5FI6 - chains A and B of the 4 polymer chains in the assembly; structure by X-ray diffraction, 2.52 A resolution.

# Chain A (and B)
Molecule: Glutaminase kidney isoform, mitochondrial
Source organism: Homo sapiens
Notes: chain B of this document is another copy of the same molecule, construct and numbering; everything in this record applies to it too
Reference sequence: O94925 (GLSK_HUMAN), isoform O94925-3; residues 71-597 here correspond to UniProt positions 72-598 (UniProt number = residue number + 1)
Amino-acid sequence (539 residues; row label = number of the first residue in the row):
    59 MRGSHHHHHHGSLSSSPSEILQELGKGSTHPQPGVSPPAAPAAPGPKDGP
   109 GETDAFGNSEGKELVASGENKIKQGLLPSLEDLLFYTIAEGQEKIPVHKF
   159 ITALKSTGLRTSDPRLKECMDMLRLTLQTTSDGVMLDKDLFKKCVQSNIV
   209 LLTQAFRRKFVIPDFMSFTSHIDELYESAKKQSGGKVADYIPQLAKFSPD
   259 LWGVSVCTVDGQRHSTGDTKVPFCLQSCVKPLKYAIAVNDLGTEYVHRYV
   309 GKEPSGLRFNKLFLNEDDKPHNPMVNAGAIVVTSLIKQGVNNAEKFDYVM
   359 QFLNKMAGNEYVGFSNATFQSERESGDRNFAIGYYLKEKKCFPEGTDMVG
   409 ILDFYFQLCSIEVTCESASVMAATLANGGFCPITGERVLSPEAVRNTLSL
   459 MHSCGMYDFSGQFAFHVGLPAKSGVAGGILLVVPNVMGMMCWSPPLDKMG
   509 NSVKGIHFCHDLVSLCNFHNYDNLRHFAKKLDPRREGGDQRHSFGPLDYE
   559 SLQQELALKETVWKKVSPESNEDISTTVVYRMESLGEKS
Unresolved in the structure: 59-135, 546-597
Construct notes: initiating methionine (59); expression tag (60-70)
Residues lining bound ligands: 5XY (2-phenyl-N-[5-[[(3S)-1-[5-(2-phenylethanoylamino)-1,3,4-thiadiazol-2-yl]pyrrolidin-3-yl]amino]-1,3,4-thiadiazol-2-yl]ethanamide): R316, F317, K319, L320, F321, L322, N323, E324, Y393
UniProt features mapped onto this chain:
  - region: G314 to F321 (Highly mobile activation loop)
  - binding site (substrate): S285, N334, E380, N387, Y413, Y465, V483
  - site: L71, S72 (Cleavage)
  - modified residue: K129 (N6-succinyllysine), K163 (N6-succinyllysine), K310 (N6-acetyllysine)

# Interface between chain A and chain B
Pairs across the interface - 23 pairs, chain A then chain B:
  L320(A) - L320(B)  hydrophobic
  F321(A) - Y393(B)  hydrophobic
  D385(A) - Y392(B)
  D385(A) - K395(B)  salt bridge
  D385(A) - E396(B)
  R386(A) - E396(B)  salt bridge
  R386(A) - K397(B)
  F388(A) - Y392(B)  hydrophobic
  A389(A) - A389(B)
  A389(A) - Y392(B)
  A389(A) - Y393(B)
  Y392(A) - D385(B)
  Y392(A) - F388(B)  hydrophobic
  Y392(A) - A389(B)
  Y392(A) - Y392(B)  hydrophobic
  Y393(A) - F321(B)  hydrophobic
  Y393(A) - R386(B)
  Y393(A) - A389(B)
  K395(A) - D385(B)  salt bridge
  E396(A) - D385(B)
  E396(A) - R386(B)  salt bridge
  K397(A) - K319(B)
  K397(A) - R386(B)

# Summary
11 residues of chain A face 12 of chain B across their interface; the contacts include 4 salt bridges. Polar
pairs include D385(A)-K395(B) and R386(A)-E396(B). Chain A binds compound 5XY. UniProt lists 7
substrate-binding residues on chain A.
Chain A and chain B are both Glutaminase kidney isoform, mitochondrial (Homo sapiens); the structure, Crystal
structure of human GAC in complex with inhibitor UPGL_00011:
2-phenyl-N-[5-[[(3S)-1-[5-(2-phenylethanoylamino)-1,3,4-thiadiazol-2-yl]pyrrolidin-3-yl]amino]-1,3,4-thiadiazol-2-yl]ethanamide,
was determined by X-ray diffraction together with 5FI2, 5FI7 and 5I94 from the same study.
